Entry 7P3N (electron microscopy, 4.60 A resolution (low resolution: residue-level contacts below are approximate; hydrogen-bond / salt-bridge calls are withheld)); this record covers chains b and p of the 22 polymer chains in the assembly.

== Chain b (and p) ==
Molecule: ATP synthase subunit b
Organism: Acinetobacter baumannii ATCC 17978
Notes: chain p of this document is another copy of the same molecule, construct and numbering; everything in this record applies to it too
UniProtKB: A3M140 (ATPF_ACIBT); numbering as in UniProt (aligned over 1-156)
Chain sequence (156 residues; numbered 1 to 156; the number before each row is that of its first residue):
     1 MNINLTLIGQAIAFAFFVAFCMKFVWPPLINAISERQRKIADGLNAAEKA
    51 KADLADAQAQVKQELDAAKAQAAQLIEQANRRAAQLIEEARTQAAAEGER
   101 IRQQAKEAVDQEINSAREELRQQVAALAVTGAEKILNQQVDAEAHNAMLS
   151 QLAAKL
Unresolved in the structure: 1-11 (chain p: 1)

== Chain b / chain p interface ==
Contacting residue pairs (39; chain b residue first):
  Asn45(b) - Gly43(p)
  Asn45(b) - Ala47(p)
  Ala59(b) - Glu64(p)
  Gln63(b) - Glu64(p)
  Asp66(b) - Ala68(p)
  Asp66(b) - Gln71(p)
  Ala70(b) - Leu75(p)
  Glu77(b) - Ala83(p)
  Ala84(b) - Arg91(p)
  Glu88(b) - Ala90(p)
  Glu88(b) - Arg91(p)
  Glu88(b) - Gln93(p)
  Glu88(b) - Ala94(p)
  Arg91(b) - Ala90(p)
  Arg91(b) - Arg91(p)
  Arg91(b) - Ala94(p)
  Arg91(b) - Ala95(p)
  Ala95(b) - Arg102(p)
  Glu99(b) - Ile101(p)
  Glu99(b) - Ala105(p)
  Lys106(b) - Val109(p)
  Lys106(b) - Glu112(p)
  Ala128(b) - Leu127(p)
  Ala128(b) - Ala128(p)
  Ala132(b) - Ala132(p)
  Ile135(b) - Ala132(p)
  Ile135(b) - Ile135(p)
  Ile135(b) - Leu136(p)
  Gln139(b) - Gln139(p)
  Val140(b) - Met148(p)
  Val140(b) - Gln151(p)
  Ala142(b) - Ala144(p)
  Glu143(b) - Gln139(p)
  Glu143(b) - Asp141(p)
  Asn146(b) - Gln139(p)
  Asn146(b) - Asp141(p)
  Ala147(b) - Ile135(p)
  Ser150(b) - Gln138(p)
  Ala153(b) - Ile135(p)
Other interface residues (no listed pair), chain b (31 interface residues in all): Glu48, Asp56, Ala73, Arg81, Thr92, Gly98, Val124, Gln138
Other interface residues (no listed pair), chain p (38 interface residues in all): Leu44, Ala46, Lys51, Ala57, Ile76, Ala79, Leu86, Glu97, Ile113, Val124

== In short ==
31 residues of chain b and 38 residues of chain p are in contact.
Chain b and chain p are both ATP synthase subunit b (Acinetobacter baumannii ATCC 17978); the structure,
F1Fo-ATP synthase from Acinetobacter baumannii (state 2), was determined by electron microscopy, deposited
together with 7P2Y and 7P3W.
